7B7N - chains E and L of the 3 polymer chains in the assembly; structure by X-ray diffraction, 2.69 A resolution.

Chain E:
Molecule: Ephrin type-A receptor 2
From: Homo sapiens
Notes: EC 2.7.10.1
UniProtKB: P29317 (EPHA2_HUMAN); numbering as in UniProt (aligned over 23-202)
Amino-acid sequence (215 residues; each row starts with the number of its first residue):
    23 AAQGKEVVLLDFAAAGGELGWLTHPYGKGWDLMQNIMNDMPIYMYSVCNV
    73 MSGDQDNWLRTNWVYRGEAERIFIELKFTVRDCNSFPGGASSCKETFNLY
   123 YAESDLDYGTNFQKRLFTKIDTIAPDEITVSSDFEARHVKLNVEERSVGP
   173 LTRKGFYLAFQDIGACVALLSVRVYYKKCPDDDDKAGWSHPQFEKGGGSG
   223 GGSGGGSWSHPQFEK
Unresolved in the structure: 23-26, 111, 148-162, 201-237
Construct notes: expression tag (203-237)
Cystine bridges: Cys70-Cys188, Cys105-Cys115
Metal / ion sites: Na+ near Trp43 (its only coordinating residue here)
Swiss-Prot annotation at these positions:
  - mutagenesis: Arg103 (R103E: Significantly reduced response to EFNA1)
Reported in the primary citation:
  - mutagenesis - G131Y: unchanged binding to gH/gL
  - self-association interface (contacts with another copy of this molecule): Gly131
  - mutagenesis - G131Y: unchanged binding to Envelope glycoprotein H

Chain L:
Molecule: Envelope glycoprotein L
From: Human herpesvirus 8
UniProtKB: Q76RG7 (Q76RG7_HHV8); residues 21-167 here = UniProt positions 21-167
Amino-acid sequence (184 residues; numbered 19 to 202; the number before each row is that of its first residue):
    19 RSYVALPCCAIQASAASTLPLFFAVHSIHFADPNHCNGVSIAKLRSKTGD
    69 ITVETCVNGFNLRSFLVAVVRRLGSWASQENLRLLWYLQRSLTAYTVGFN
   119 ATTADSSIHNVNIIIISVGKAMNRTGSVSGSQTRAKSSSRRAHAGQKGKD
   169 DDDKAGWSHPQFEKGGGSGGGSGGGSWSHPQFEK
Unresolved in the structure: 129-202
Construct notes: cloning artifact (19-20); engineered mutation Ser58 (Cys in Q76RG7); expression tag (168-202)
Cystine bridges: Cys26-Cys54, Cys27-Cys74
Glycans and other covalent adducts: N-acetylglucosamine (NAG) linked to Asn118
Metal / ion sites: Na+ near Pro25 (its only coordinating residue here)
Reported in the primary citation:
  - post-translational modification sites: Asn118
  - mutagenesis - Q30N: decreased binding to Ephrin type-A receptor 2 (chain E)

How chain E and chain L interact:
Contacting residue pairs - 35 pairs, chain E then chain L:
  Tyr48(E) - Asp68(L)  hydrogen bond
  Leu54(E) - Asp68(L)
  Leu54(E) - Ile69(L)
  Leu54(E) - Thr70(L)  hydrogen bond (backbone-backbone)
  Met55(E) - Arg63(L)
  Met55(E) - Thr70(L)  hydrogen bond
  Met55(E) - Glu72(L)
  Gln56(E) - Ile69(L)
  Gln56(E) - Thr70(L)  hydrogen bond (backbone-backbone)
  Gln56(E) - Val71(L)
  Gln56(E) - Glu72(L)  hydrogen bond (backbone-backbone)
  Asn57(E) - Lys61(L)  hydrogen bond
  Asn57(E) - Glu72(L)  hydrogen bond
  Ile58(E) - Gln30(L)  hydrogen bond (backbone-side chain)
  Met59(E) - Gln30(L)
  Met59(E) - Asn128(L)
  Asn60(E) - Gln30(L)  hydrogen bond (backbone-side chain)
  Asn60(E) - Asn128(L)
  Asp61(E) - Gln30(L)  hydrogen bond (backbone-side chain)
  Asp61(E) - Ala31(L)  hydrogen bond (side chain-backbone)
  Asp61(E) - Ser32(L)  hydrogen bond
  Tyr65(E) - Ile69(L)  hydrophobic
  Ser68(E) - Ala23(L)
  Cys70(E) - Tyr21(L)
  Met73(E) - Tyr21(L)  hydrophobic
  Thr101(E) - Leu24(L)
  Arg103(E) - Tyr21(L)
  Arg103(E) - Val22(L)  hydrogen bond (side chain-backbone)
  Arg103(E) - Ala23(L)
  Arg103(E) - Pro25(L)
  Phe108(E) - Tyr21(L)  hydrophobic
  Pro109(E) - Tyr21(L)
  Cys188(E) - Val22(L)
  Cys188(E) - Ala23(L)  hydrophobic
  Ala190(E) - Ala23(L)  hydrophobic
Other interface residues (no listed pair), chain E (23 interface residues in all): Asp53, Met66, Val72, Val189
The authors on this interface:
  - specific contacts: Phe108(E)-Tyr21(L) (pi stacking)
  - interface residues, chain L: Tyr21(L), Asn128(L)

Overview:
23 residues of chain E and 16 residues of chain L are in contact, with 13 hydrogen bonds. Among the polar
pairs are Tyr48(E)-Asp68(L), Met55(E)-Thr70(L) and Asn57(E)-Lys61(L). The paper describes pi stacking between
Phe108(E) and Tyr21(L). From the paper: Q30N of chain L reduces binding to Ephrin type-A receptor 2 (chain E);
interface residues Tyr21(L) and Asn128(L).
Here chain E is Ephrin type-A receptor 2 (Homo sapiens) and chain L is Envelope glycoprotein L (Human
herpesvirus 8). Entry 7B7N (Human herpesvirus-8 gH/gL in complex with EphA2) was determined by X-ray
diffraction.
